2C4Z - chains A and C of the 5 polymer chains in the assembly; structure by X-ray diffraction, 2.60 A resolution.

Chain A (and C):
Molecule: Coat protein
From: Enterobacterio phage MS2
Notes: chain C of this document is another copy of the same molecule, construct and numbering; everything in this record applies to it too
Reference sequence: P03612 (COAT_BPMS2); residue numbers follow UniProt; this construct covers 1-129
Sequence (129 residues; row label = number of the first residue in the row):
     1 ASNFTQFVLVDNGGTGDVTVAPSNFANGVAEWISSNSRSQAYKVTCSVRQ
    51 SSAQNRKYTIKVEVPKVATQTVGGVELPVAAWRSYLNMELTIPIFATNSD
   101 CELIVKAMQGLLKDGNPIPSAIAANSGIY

How chain A and chain C interact:
Pairs across the interface (15):
  Ser-2(A) / Ala-1(C)
  Phe-4(A) / Ala-1(C)  hydrogen bond (backbone-backbone)
  Thr-5(A) / Ala-1(C)
  Ala-26(A) / Phe-25(C)  hydrophobic
  Ala-26(A) / Gly-28(C)
  Asn-27(A) / Asn-27(C)
  Asn-27(A) / Gly-28(C)
  Asn-36(A) / Asn-98(C)
  Ser-37(A) / Ile-94(C)
  Ser-37(A) / Phe-95(C)
  Ser-37(A) / Ala-96(C)
  Arg-38(A) / Arg-56(C)
  Arg-38(A) / Ile-94(C)  hydrogen bond (backbone-backbone)
  Ser-39(A) / Ile-94(C)  hydrogen bond (backbone-backbone)
  Pro-78(A) / Phe-95(C)
Also at the interface, not in a pair above, chain A (14 interface residues in all): Pro-22, Phe-25, Ser-35, Leu-77
Also at the interface, not in a pair above, chain C (10 interface residues in all): Thr-97

Summary:
14 residues of chain A and 10 residues of chain C are in contact; the contacts include 3 hydrogen bonds.
Main-chain hydrogen bonds include Phe-4(A)/Ala-1(C), Arg-38(A)/Ile-94(C) and Ser-39(A)/Ile-94(C).
Chain A and chain C are both Coat protein (Enterobacterio phage MS2); the structure, MS2-RNA hairpin (2SU
-5-6) complex, was determined by X-ray diffraction together with 2C4Y, 2C50, 2C51, 2C4Q and 2BU1 from the same
study.
